Entry 3PRX (X-ray diffraction, 4.30 A resolution (low resolution: residue-level contacts below are approximate; hydrogen-bond / salt-bridge calls are withheld)); this record covers chains A and X of the 3 polymer chains in the assembly.

== Chain A ==
Protein: Complement C5
Organism: Homo sapiens
UniProtKB: P01031 (CO5_HUMAN); residue numbers follow UniProt; this construct covers 1-1676
Sequence (1676 residues; each row starts with the number of its first residue):
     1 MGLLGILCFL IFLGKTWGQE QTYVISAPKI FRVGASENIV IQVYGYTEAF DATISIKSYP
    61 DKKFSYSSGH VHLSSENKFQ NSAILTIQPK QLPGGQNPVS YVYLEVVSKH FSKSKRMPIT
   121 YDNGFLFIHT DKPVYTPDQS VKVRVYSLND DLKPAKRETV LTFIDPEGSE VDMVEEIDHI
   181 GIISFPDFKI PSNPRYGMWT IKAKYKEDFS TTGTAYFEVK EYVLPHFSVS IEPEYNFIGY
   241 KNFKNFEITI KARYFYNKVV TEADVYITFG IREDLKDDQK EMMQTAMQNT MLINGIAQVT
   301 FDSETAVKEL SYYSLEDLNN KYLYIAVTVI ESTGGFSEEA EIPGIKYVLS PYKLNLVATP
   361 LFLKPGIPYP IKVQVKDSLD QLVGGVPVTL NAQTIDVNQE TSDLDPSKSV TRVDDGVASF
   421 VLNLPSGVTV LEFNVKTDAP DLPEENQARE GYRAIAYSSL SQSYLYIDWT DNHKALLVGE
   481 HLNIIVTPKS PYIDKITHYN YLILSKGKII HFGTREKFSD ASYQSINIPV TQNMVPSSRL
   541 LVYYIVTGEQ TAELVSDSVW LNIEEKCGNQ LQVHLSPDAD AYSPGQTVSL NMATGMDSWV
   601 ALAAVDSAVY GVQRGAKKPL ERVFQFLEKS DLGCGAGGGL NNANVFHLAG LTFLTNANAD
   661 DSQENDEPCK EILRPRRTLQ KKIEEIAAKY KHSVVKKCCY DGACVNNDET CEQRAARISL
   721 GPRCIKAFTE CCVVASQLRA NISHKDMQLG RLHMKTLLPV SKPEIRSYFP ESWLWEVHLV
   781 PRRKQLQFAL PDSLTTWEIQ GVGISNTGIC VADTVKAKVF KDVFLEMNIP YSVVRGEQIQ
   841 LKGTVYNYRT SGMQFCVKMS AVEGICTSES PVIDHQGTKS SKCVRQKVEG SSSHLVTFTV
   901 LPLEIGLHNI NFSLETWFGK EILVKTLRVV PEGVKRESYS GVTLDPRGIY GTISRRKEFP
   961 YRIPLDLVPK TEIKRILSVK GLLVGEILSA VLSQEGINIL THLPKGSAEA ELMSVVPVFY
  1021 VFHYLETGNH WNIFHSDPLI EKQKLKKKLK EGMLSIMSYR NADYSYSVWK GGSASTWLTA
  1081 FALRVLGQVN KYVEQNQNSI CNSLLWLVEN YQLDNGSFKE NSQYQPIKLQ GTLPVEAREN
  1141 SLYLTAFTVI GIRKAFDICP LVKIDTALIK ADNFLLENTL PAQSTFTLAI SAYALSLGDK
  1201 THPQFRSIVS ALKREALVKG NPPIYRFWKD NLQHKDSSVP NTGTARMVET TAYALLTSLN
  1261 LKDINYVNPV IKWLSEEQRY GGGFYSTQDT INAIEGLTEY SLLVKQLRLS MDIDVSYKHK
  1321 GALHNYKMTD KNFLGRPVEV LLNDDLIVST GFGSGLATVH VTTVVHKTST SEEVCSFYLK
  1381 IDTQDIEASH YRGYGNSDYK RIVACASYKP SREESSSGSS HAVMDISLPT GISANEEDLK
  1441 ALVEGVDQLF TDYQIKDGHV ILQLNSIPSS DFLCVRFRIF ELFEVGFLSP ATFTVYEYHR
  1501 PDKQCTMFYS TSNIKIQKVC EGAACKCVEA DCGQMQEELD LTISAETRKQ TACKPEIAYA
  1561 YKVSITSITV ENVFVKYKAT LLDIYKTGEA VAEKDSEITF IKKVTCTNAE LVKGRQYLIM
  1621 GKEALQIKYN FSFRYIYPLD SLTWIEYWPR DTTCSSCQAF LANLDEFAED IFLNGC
Unresolved in the structure: 1-19, 674-678, 744-750, 1388-1396, 1515-1524
Disulfide bonds: Cys567-Cys810, Cys634-Cys669, Cys698-Cys724, Cys699-Cys731, Cys711-Cys732, Cys856-Cys883, Cys866-Cys1527, Cys1101-Cys1159, Cys1375-Cys1505, Cys1405-Cys1474, Cys1532-Cys1606, Cys1553-Cys1676, Cys1654-Cys1657
Covalent attachments: N-acetylglucosamine (NAG) linked to Asn911

== Chain X ==
Protein: Superantigen-like protein 7
Organism: Staphylococcus aureus
UniProtKB: D3JIB2 (D3JIB2_STAAU); numbering as in UniProt (aligned over 1-231)
Sequence (231 residues; row label = number of the first residue in the row):
     1 MKLKTLAKAT LALGLLTTGV ITSEGQAVQA AEKQGRVQHL HDIRDLHRYY SSESFEYSNV
    61 SGKVENYNGS NVVRFNPKDQ NHQLFLLGKD KEQYKEGLQG QNVFVVQELI DPNGRLSTVG
   121 GVTKKNNKTS ETNTPLFVNK VNGEDLDASI DSFLIQKEEI SLKELDFKIR QQLVNNYGLY
   181 KGTSKYGKII INLKDENKVE IDLGDKLQFE RMGDVLNSKD IRGISVTINQ I
Unresolved in the structure: 1-39, 231

== Interface between chain A and chain X ==
Residue-residue contacts (34):
  Asn38(A) - Ile150(X)
  Glu76(A) - Val141(X)
  Glu76(A) - Thr227(X)
  Glu76(A) - Asn229(X)
  Lys78(A) - Gly143(X)
  Lys78(A) - Glu144(X)
  Lys78(A) - Leu146(X)
  Ser82(A) - Phe137(X)
  Ser82(A) - Ile150(X)
  Ala83(A) - Phe137(X)
  Ile84(A) - Pro135(X)
  Lys153(A) - Asn133(X)
  Lys153(A) - Leu154(X)
  Lys156(A) - Glu131(X)
  His498(A) - Glu144(X)
  Tyr501(A) - Leu146(X)
  Tyr501(A) - Asp147(X)
  Tyr501(A) - Ala148(X)
  Ile509(A) - Ile150(X)
  Ile510(A) - Ser149(X)
  Ile510(A) - Ile150(X)
  His511(A) - Ala148(X)
  His511(A) - Ser149(X)
  Phe512(A) - Ala148(X)
  Gly513(A) - Leu146(X)
  Thr514(A) - Asp145(X)
  Thr514(A) - Leu146(X)
  Arg515(A) - Asp145(X)
  Arg515(A) - Asp147(X)
  Glu516(A) - Glu144(X)
  Glu516(A) - Asp145(X)
  Asn527(A) - Asp147(X)
  Asn533(A) - Asp151(X)
  Asn806(A) - Leu154(X)
Interface residues without a listed pair, chain A (27 interface residues in all): His70, Asn77, Gln80, Asn81, Asp151, Pro529
Interface residues without a listed pair, chain X (20 interface residues in all): Asn139, Asp195, Arg222

== Summary ==
The interface between chain A and chain X involves 27 residues on one side and 20 on the other.
N-acetylglucosamine is covalently linked to Asn911(A).
Here chain A is Complement C5 (Homo sapiens) and chain X is Superantigen-like protein 7 (Staphylococcus
aureus). Entry 3PRX (Structure of Complement C5 in Complex with CVF and SSL7) was determined by X-ray
diffraction together with 3PVM from the same study.
